5KXI - chains C and D of the 5 polymer chains in the assembly; structure by X-ray diffraction, 3.94 A resolution.

== Chain C ==
Name: Neuronal acetylcholine receptor subunit beta-2
Source organism: Homo sapiens
UniProtKB: P17787 (ACHB2_HUMAN); the construct has insertions or renumbered stretches relative to UniProt, so the offset changes along the chain: 1-330 = UniProt 26-355; 337-393 = UniProt 446-502
Chain sequence (403 residues; numbered 1 to 403; the number before each row is that of its first residue):
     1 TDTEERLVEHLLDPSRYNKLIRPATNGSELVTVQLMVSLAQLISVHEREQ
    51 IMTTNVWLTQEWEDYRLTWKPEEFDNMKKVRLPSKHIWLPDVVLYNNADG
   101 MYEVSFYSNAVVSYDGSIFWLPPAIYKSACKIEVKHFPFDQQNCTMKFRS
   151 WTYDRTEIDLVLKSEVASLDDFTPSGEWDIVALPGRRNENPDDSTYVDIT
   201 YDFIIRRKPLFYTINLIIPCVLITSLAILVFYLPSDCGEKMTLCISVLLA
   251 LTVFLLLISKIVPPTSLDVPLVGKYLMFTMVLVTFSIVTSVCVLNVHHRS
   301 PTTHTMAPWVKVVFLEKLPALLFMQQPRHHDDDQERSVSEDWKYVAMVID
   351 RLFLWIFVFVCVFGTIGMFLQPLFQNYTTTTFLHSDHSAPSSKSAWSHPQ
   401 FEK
Not modelled in the structure: 324-338, 374-403
Construct notes: linker (331-336); expression tag (394-403)
Cystine bridges: Cys-130/Cys-144
Covalently attached groups: N-acetylglucosamine (NAG) linked to Asn-143
Reported in the primary citation:
  - binding site for (S)-3-(1-methylpyrrolidin-2-yl)pyridine: Trp-57, Val-111, Leu-121
  - specificity-determining residues: Arg-149

== Chain D ==
Name: Neuronal acetylcholine receptor subunit alpha-4
Source organism: Homo sapiens
UniProtKB: P43681 (ACHA4_HUMAN); the construct has insertions or renumbered stretches relative to UniProt, so the offset changes along the chain: 1-338 = UniProt 27-364; 345-386 = UniProt 586-627
Chain sequence (386 residues; numbered 1 to 386; the number before each row is that of its first residue):
     1 SSHVETRAHAEERLLKKLFSGYNKWSRPVANISDVVLVRFGLSIAQLIDV
    51 DEKNQMMTTNVWVKQEWHDYKLRWDPADYENVTSIRIPSELIWRPDIVLY
   101 NNADGDFAVTHLTKAHLFHDGRVQWTPPAIYKSSCSIDVTFFPFDQQNCT
   151 MKFGSWTYDKAKIDLVNMHSRVDQLDFWESGEWVIVDAVGTYNTRKYECC
   201 AEIYPDITYAFVIRRLPLFYTINLIIPCLLISCLTVLVFYLPSECGEKIT
   251 LCISVLLSLTVFLLLITEIIPSTSLVIPLIGEYLLFTMIFVTLSIVITVF
   301 VLNVHHRSPRTHTMPTWVRRVFLDIVPRLLLMKRPSVVDTDFERSVKEDW
   351 KYVAMVIDRIFLWMFIIVCLLGTVGLFLPPWLAGMI
Not modelled in the structure: 1-7, 332-342, 382-386
Construct notes: linker (339-344)
Cystine bridges: Cys-135/Cys-149, Cys-199/Cys-200
Covalently attached groups: N-acetylglucosamine (NAG) linked to Asn-148
Ligand contacts: (S)-3-(1-methylpyrrolidin-2-yl)pyridine (NCT): Tyr-100, Ser-155, Trp-156, Thr-157, Tyr-197, Cys-199, Cys-200, Tyr-204
UniProt features mapped onto this chain:
  - binding site (Ca(2+)): Val-50, Glu-52
  - lipidation: Cys-245 (S-palmitoyl cysteine)
  - glycosylation (N-linked (GlcNAc...) asparagine): Asn-31, Asn-81, Asn-148
Reported in the primary citation:
  - binding site for (S)-3-(1-methylpyrrolidin-2-yl)pyridine: Tyr-100, Trp-156, Tyr-197, Tyr-204
  - specificity-determining residues: Gly-154

== Interface between chain C and chain D ==
Contacting residue pairs (77; chain C residue first):
  Ser-15(C) with Glu-12(D)
  Arg-16(C) with Glu-12(D)
  Asn-18(C) with Glu-12(D); Leu-15(D)
  Leu-20(C) with Leu-15(D), hydrophobic; Pro-88(D), hydrophobic; Leu-91(D), hydrophobic
  Ile-21(C) with Glu-11(D); Ile-85(D), hydrophobic
  Ala-24(C) with Ala-8(D)
  Tyr-65(C) with Ala-8(D)
  Arg-66(C) with Ala-8(D); Glu-12(D), salt bridge
  Asp-91(C) with Lys-114(D)
  Tyr-95(C) with Trp-62(D), hydrophobic
  Asn-96(C) with Trp-178(D)
  Asn-97(C) with Gln-46(D), hydrogen bond (backbone-side chain); Asn-60(D), hydrogen bond (backbone-side chain)
  Ala-98(C) with Gln-46(D)
  Tyr-102(C) with Asn-60(D), hydrogen bond; His-111(D); Pro-128(D), hydrophobic
  Ala-129(C) with Trp-178(D)
  Cys-130(C) with Trp-178(D), hydrophobic
  Lys-131(C) with Trp-178(D); Ser-180(D)
  Trp-151(C) with His-111(D); Thr-113(D)
  Thr-152(C) with Arg-86(D); Lys-114(D); His-116(D)
  Tyr-153(C) with Arg-86(D)
  Thr-156(C) with Arg-86(D)
  Glu-157(C) with Arg-86(D), salt bridge
  Asp-193(C) with Lys-64(D), salt bridge
  Gly-238(C) with Glu-247(D)
  Met-241(C) with Glu-247(D); Leu-251(D), hydrophobic
  Thr-242(C) with Glu-247(D)
  Ile-245(C) with Leu-251(D), hydrophobic; Ser-254(D)
  Leu-255(C) with Asn-223(D)
  Leu-256(C) with Asn-223(D); Leu-265(D), hydrophobic
  Ser-259(C) with Phe-219(D); Asn-223(D)
  Lys-260(C) with Leu-265(D)
  Pro-263(C) with Phe-219(D)
  Pro-264(C) with Glu-182(D); Phe-219(D)
  Thr-265(C) with Glu-182(D); Phe-219(D)
  Ser-266(C) with Leu-216(D), hydrogen bond (side chain-backbone); Pro-217(D); Leu-218(D), hydrogen bond (side chain-backbone); Phe-219(D), hydrogen bond (side chain-backbone)
  Val-269(C) with Ile-222(D), hydrophobic
  Met-277(C) with Ile-226(D), hydrophobic
  Val-281(C) with Leu-230(D), hydrophobic
  Thr-284(C) with Leu-230(D)
  Ile-287(C) with Leu-234(D), hydrophobic; Leu-237(D), hydrophobic
  Val-288(C) with Leu-237(D), hydrophobic
  Val-291(C) with Leu-237(D), hydrophobic; Leu-241(D)
  Leu-294(C) with Leu-241(D), hydrophobic; Pro-242(D); Cys-245(D), hydrophobic
  Asn-295(C) with Tyr-240(D); Pro-242(D); Arg-359(D), hydrogen bond
  His-298(C) with Glu-244(D); Cys-245(D)
  Arg-299(C) with Met-355(D)
  Pro-301(C) with Glu-348(D); Tyr-352(D)
  Thr-302(C) with Tyr-352(D)
Interface residues without a listed pair, chain C (63 interface residues in all): Pro-14, Tyr-17, Arg-22, Thr-25, Gly-27, Gln-50, Asp-99, Gly-100, Thr-145, Asp-192, Glu-239, Leu-248, Leu-249, Met-280, Cys-292
Interface residues without a listed pair, chain D (54 interface residues in all): His-9, Ile-48, Asp-173, Leu-175, Asp-176, Leu-224, Pro-227, Ile-231, Thr-250, Ser-258, Phe-262

== Summary ==
63 residues of chain C face 54 of chain D across their interface; the contacts include 7 hydrogen bonds and 3
salt bridges. Among the polar pairs are Arg-66(C)/Glu-12(D), Glu-157(C)/Arg-86(D) and Asp-193(C)/Lys-64(D).
Chain D binds (S)-3-(1-methylpyrrolidin-2-yl)pyridine. From the paper: a binding site for
(S)-3-(1-methylpyrrolidin-2-yl)pyridine at Trp-57(C), Val-111(C) and Tyr-100(D) among others; specificity
determinants Arg-149(C) and Gly-154(D).
Chain C is Neuronal acetylcholine receptor subunit beta-2 and chain D is Neuronal acetylcholine receptor
subunit alpha-4, both from Homo sapiens; the structure, X-ray structure of the human Alpha4Beta2 nicotinic
receptor, was determined by X-ray diffraction.
